Entry 5CBQ (X-ray diffraction, 2.45 A resolution); this record covers chains B and C of the 4 polymer chains in the assembly.

[Chain B (and C)]
Protein: Beta-ketothiolase
From: Mycobacterium smegmatis str. MC2 155
Notes: chain C of this document is another copy of the same molecule, construct and numbering; everything in this record applies to it too
Reference sequence: A0QUH3 (A0QUH3_MYCS2); residue numbers follow UniProt; this construct covers 1-407
Sequence (413 residues; row label = number of the first residue in the row; numbers below 1 keep their minus sign (His-5 is residue -5)):
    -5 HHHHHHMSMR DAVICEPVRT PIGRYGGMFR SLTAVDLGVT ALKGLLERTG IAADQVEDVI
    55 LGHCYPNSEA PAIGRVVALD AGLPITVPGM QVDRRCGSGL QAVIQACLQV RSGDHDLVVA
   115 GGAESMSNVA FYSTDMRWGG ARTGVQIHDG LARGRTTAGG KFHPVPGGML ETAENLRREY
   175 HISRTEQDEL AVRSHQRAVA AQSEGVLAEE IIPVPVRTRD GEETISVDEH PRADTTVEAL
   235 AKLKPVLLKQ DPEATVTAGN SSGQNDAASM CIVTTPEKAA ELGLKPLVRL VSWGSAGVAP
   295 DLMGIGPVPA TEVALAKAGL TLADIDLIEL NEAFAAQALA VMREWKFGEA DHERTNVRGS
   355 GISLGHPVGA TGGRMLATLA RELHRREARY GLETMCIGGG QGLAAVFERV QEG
Not modelled in the structure: -5 to 3, 212-215, 406-407 (chain C: -5 to 3, 212-215, 227, 406-407)
Differences from the reference sequence: expression tag (-5 to 0)

[Interface between chain B and chain C]
Contacting residue pairs (11):
  Tyr19(B) - Ala135(C)
  Tyr19(B) - Arg136(C)
  Phe125(B) - Gly134(C)
  Phe125(B) - Val139(C)  hydrophobic
  Gly134(B) - Phe125(C)
  Ala135(B) - Tyr19(C)  hydrogen bond (backbone-side chain)
  Val139(B) - Phe125(C)  hydrophobic
  Val139(B) - Ile141(C)
  Ile141(B) - Met130(C)  hydrophobic
  Ile141(B) - Val139(C)
  Ile141(B) - Ile141(C)  hydrophobic
Other interface residues (no listed pair), chain B (8 interface residues in all): Met130, Gly138

[In short]
Chain B and chain C each contribute 8 residues to their interface; the contacts include 1 hydrogen bond. Its
one hydrogen-bonded contact is Ala135(B)-Tyr19(C).
Chain B and chain C are both Beta-ketothiolase (Mycobacterium smegmatis str. MC2 155); the structure, Crystal
structure of a T1-like thiolase from Mycobacterium smegmatis, was determined by X-ray diffraction (same
publication as 4ZRC, 5BYV and 5BZ4).
